3ECH - chains B and C of the 3 polymer chains in the assembly; structure by X-ray diffraction, 1.80 A resolution.

== Chain B ==
Molecule: Multidrug resistance operon repressor
From: Pseudomonas aeruginosa
UniProt: P52003 (MEXR_PSEAE); numbering as in UniProt (aligned over 1-142)
Chain sequence (142 residues; each row starts with the number of its first residue):
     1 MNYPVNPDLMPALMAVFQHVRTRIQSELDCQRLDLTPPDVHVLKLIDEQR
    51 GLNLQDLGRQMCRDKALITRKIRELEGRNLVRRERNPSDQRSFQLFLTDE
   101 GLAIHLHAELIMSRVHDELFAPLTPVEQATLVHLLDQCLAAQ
Disordered / not traced: 62-67, 142
Differences from the reference sequence: engineered mutation Leu-106 (Gln in P52003), Leu-110 (Ala in P52003)

== Chain C ==
Molecule: 25-mer fragment of protein ArmR
From: Pseudomonas aeruginosa
UniProt: Q9HXS2 (Q9HXS2_PSEAE); residue numbers follow UniProt; this construct covers 29-53
Chain sequence (25 residues; row label = number of the first residue in the row):
    29 RRDYTEQLRRAARRNAWDLYGEHFY
Disordered / not traced: 29

== Chain B / chain C interface ==
Pairs across the interface (38; chain B residue first):
  Asp-8(B) with Arg-37(C)
  Met-10(B) with Arg-41(C), hydrogen bond
  Pro-11(B) with Arg-37(C)
  Ala-12(B) with Arg-37(C)
  Met-14(B) with Ala-40(C); Arg-41(C); Ala-44(C), hydrophobic; Leu-47(C), hydrophobic; Tyr-48(C)
  Ala-15(B) with Leu-36(C); Arg-37(C); Ala-40(C)
  Phe-17(B) with Tyr-48(C); His-51(C), hydrogen bond (backbone-side chain); Tyr-53(C), hydrophobic
  Gln-18(B) with Leu-36(C); Ala-39(C), hydrogen bond (side chain-backbone); Ala-40(C); Asn-43(C), hydrogen bond; Leu-47(C)
  Val-20(B) with Tyr-53(C)
  Arg-21(B) with Asp-46(C), salt bridge; Leu-47(C); Glu-50(C), hydrogen bond (side chain-backbone); His-51(C); Phe-52(C)
  Ile-24(B) with Phe-52(C), hydrophobic
  Gln-25(B) with Phe-52(C)
  Leu-28(B) with Phe-52(C), hydrophobic
  Pro-37(B) with Glu-50(C); His-51(C); Phe-52(C), hydrophobic
  Pro-38(B) with Glu-50(C)
  His-41(B) with His-51(C), hydrogen bond (side chain-backbone); Phe-52(C); Tyr-53(C), hydrogen bond (side chain-backbone)
  Met-112(B) with Phe-52(C), hydrophobic
  His-116(B) with Tyr-53(C), hydrogen bond
Also at the interface, not in a pair above, chain B (20 interface residues in all): Thr-36, Val-40
The authors on this interface:
  - residue pairs: Met-14(B)/Ala-40(C), Ala-15(B)/Leu-36(C), Arg-21(B)/Asp-46(C) (salt bridge), Ile-24(B)/Phe-52(C) (hydrophobic contact), Leu-28(B)/Phe-52(C) (hydrophobic contact), Pro-37(B)/Phe-52(C) (hydrophobic contact), Val-40(B)/Phe-52(C) (hydrophobic contact), Met-112(B)/Phe-52(C) (hydrophobic contact), His-116(B)/Tyr-53(C) (hydrogen bond), Ala-40(C)/Ala-15(B)
  - interface residues, chain B: Phe-17(B)
  - interface residues, chain C: Phe-52(C), Tyr-53(C)

== Summary ==
20 residues of chain B and 14 residues of chain C are in contact, with 8 hydrogen bonds and 1 salt bridge.
Among the polar pairs are Arg-21(B)/Asp-46(C), Met-10(B)/Arg-41(C) and Phe-17(B)/His-51(C). The paper
describes contacts between Met-14(B) and Ala-40(C), Ala-15(B) and Leu-36(C) and Ala-40(C) and Ala-15(B); a
salt bridge between Arg-21(B) and Asp-46(C); hydrophobic contacts between Ile-24(B) and Phe-52(C), Leu-28(B)
and Phe-52(C) and Pro-37(B) and Phe-52(C) among others. From the paper: interface residues Phe-17(B) and
Phe-52(C) among others.
Chain B is Multidrug resistance operon repressor and chain C is a 25-mer fragment of protein ArmR, both from
Pseudomonas aeruginosa; the structure, The MarR-family repressor MexR in complex with its antirepressor ArmR,
was determined by X-ray diffraction.
